Entry 7Q5T (X-ray diffraction, 2.20 A resolution); this record covers chains AAA and JJJ.

== Chain AAA ==
Protein: Tyrosine-protein kinase SYK
From: Homo sapiens
Notes: EC 2.7.10.2
Reference sequence: P43405 (KSYK_HUMAN); numbering as in UniProt (aligned over 6-269)
Sequence (265 residues; row label = number of the first residue in the row):
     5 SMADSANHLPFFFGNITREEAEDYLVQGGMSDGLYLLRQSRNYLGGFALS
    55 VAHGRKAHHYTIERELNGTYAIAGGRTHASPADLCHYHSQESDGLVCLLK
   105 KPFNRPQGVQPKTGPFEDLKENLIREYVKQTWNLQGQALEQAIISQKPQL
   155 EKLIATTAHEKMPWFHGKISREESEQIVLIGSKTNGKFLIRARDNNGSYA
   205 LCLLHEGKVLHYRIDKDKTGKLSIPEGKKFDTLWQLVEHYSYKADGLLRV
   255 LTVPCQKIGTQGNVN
Disordered / not traced: 5-7, 263-269
Sequence notes: expression tag (5)

== Chain JJJ ==
Protein: High affinity immunoglobulin epsilon receptor subunit gamma
Reference sequence: P30273 (FCERG_HUMAN); numbering as in UniProt (aligned over 62-81)
Sequence (20 residues; row label = number of the first residue in the row):
    62 DGVYTGLSTRNQETYETLKH
Disordered / not traced: 62-63, 81
Modified / non-standard residues: Tyr65 (O-phosphotyrosine; PTR); Tyr76 (O-phosphotyrosine; PTR)

== How chain AAA and chain JJJ interact ==
Residue-residue contacts (42):
  Arg22(AAA) - Glu74(JJJ)
  Arg22(AAA) - Thr75(JJJ)  hydrogen bond (side chain-backbone)
  Arg22(AAA) - Tyr76(JJJ)
  Glu23(AAA) - Glu74(JJJ)
  Arg42(AAA) - Tyr76(JJJ)
  His63(AAA) - Tyr76(JJJ)
  His63(AAA) - Glu77(JJJ)  hydrogen bond (backbone-backbone)
  Tyr64(AAA) - Glu77(JJJ)
  Tyr64(AAA) - Thr78(JJJ)
  Thr65(AAA) - Tyr76(JJJ)
  Ile76(AAA) - Leu79(JJJ)  hydrophobic
  Ala77(AAA) - Thr78(JJJ)
  Ala77(AAA) - Leu79(JJJ)  hydrogen bond (backbone-backbone)
  Ala77(AAA) - Lys80(JJJ)
  Gly78(AAA) - Leu79(JJJ)
  Gly79(AAA) - Leu79(JJJ)
  His92(AAA) - Leu79(JJJ)
  Asp97(AAA) - Leu79(JJJ)
  Gly98(AAA) - Leu79(JJJ)
  Leu99(AAA) - Leu79(JJJ)
  Arg175(AAA) - Val64(JJJ)  hydrogen bond (side chain-backbone)
  Arg175(AAA) - Tyr65(JJJ)
  Arg195(AAA) - Tyr65(JJJ)
  Arg197(AAA) - Tyr65(JJJ)
  Leu214(AAA) - Thr66(JJJ)
  His215(AAA) - Tyr65(JJJ)
  His215(AAA) - Thr66(JJJ)  hydrogen bond (backbone-backbone)
  Tyr216(AAA) - Thr66(JJJ)
  Tyr216(AAA) - Gly67(JJJ)
  Arg217(AAA) - Tyr65(JJJ)
  Ile228(AAA) - Leu68(JJJ)  hydrophobic
  Pro229(AAA) - Leu68(JJJ)
  Glu230(AAA) - Arg71(JJJ)
  Glu230(AAA) - Asn72(JJJ)  hydrogen bond (backbone-backbone)
  Gly231(AAA) - Leu68(JJJ)
  Lys232(AAA) - Asn72(JJJ)
  Lys232(AAA) - Glu74(JJJ)  salt bridge
  Lys232(AAA) - Tyr76(JJJ)
  Lys247(AAA) - Glu74(JJJ)  salt bridge
  Gly250(AAA) - Leu68(JJJ)
  Gly250(AAA) - Ser69(JJJ)  hydrogen bond (backbone-backbone)
  Leu251(AAA) - Leu68(JJJ)
Also at the interface, not in a pair above, chain AAA (33 interface residues in all): Asn46, His62, Tyr244, Asp249
Also at the interface, not in a pair above, chain JJJ (16 interface residues in all): Thr70

== In short ==
Chain AAA and chain JJJ form an interface of 33 and 16 residues respectively, with 7 hydrogen bonds and 2 salt
bridges. Polar contacts include Lys232(AAA)-Glu74(JJJ), Lys247(AAA)-Glu74(JJJ) and Arg22(AAA)-Thr75(JJJ).
Here chain AAA is Tyrosine-protein kinase SYK (Homo sapiens) and chain JJJ is High affinity immunoglobulin
epsilon receptor subunit gamma. Entry 7Q5T (The tandem SH2 domains of SYK with a bound FCER1G diphospho-ITAM
peptide) was determined by X-ray diffraction, deposited together with 7Q5U, 7Q5W and 7Q63.
